7XPX - chains A and I of the 11 polymer chains in the assembly; structure by electron microscopy, 3.20 A resolution.

[Chain A]
Name: Histone H3
Organism: Xenopus laevis
UniProt: A0A310TTQ1 (A0A310TTQ1_XENLA); residues 1-135 here correspond to UniProt positions 2-136 (UniProt number = residue number + 1)
Amino-acid sequence (135 residues; numbered 1 to 135; the number before each row is that of its first residue):
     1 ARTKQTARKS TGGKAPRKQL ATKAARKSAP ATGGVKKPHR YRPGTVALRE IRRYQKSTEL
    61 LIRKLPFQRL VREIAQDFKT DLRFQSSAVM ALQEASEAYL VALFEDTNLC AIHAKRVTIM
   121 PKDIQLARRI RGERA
Unresolved in the structure: 1-35, 135

[Chain I]
Molecule: 145-nt DNA strand
Organism: Homo sapiens
Sequence (145 nucleotides; row label = number of the first residue in the row; numbers below 1 keep their minus sign (DA-72 is residue -72)):
   -72 ATCACAATCC CGGTGCCGAG GCCGCTCAAT TGGTCGTAGA CAGCTCTAGC ACCGCTTAAA
   -12 CGCACGTACG GAATCCGTAC GTGCGTTTAA GCGGTGCTAG AGCTGTCTAC GACCAATTGA
    48 GCGGCCTCGG CACCGGGATT GTGAT

[Interface between chain A and chain I]
Residue-residue contacts (25):
  Lys36(A) - DC-68(I)  salt bridge to the phosphate
  Arg40(A) - DG10(I)  sugar contact
  Tyr41(A) - DA-66(I)  sugar contact
  Tyr41(A) - DT9(I)  sugar contact
  Tyr41(A) - DG10(I)  phosphate contact
  Pro43(A) - DT9(I)  sugar contact
  Gly44(A) - DG8(I)  phosphate contact
  Gly44(A) - DT9(I)  hydrogen bond to the phosphate
  Thr45(A) - DT9(I)  phosphate contact
  Val46(A) - DT9(I)  hydrogen bond to the phosphate
  Val46(A) - DG10(I)  phosphate contact
  Ala47(A) - DT9(I)  hydrogen bond to the phosphate
  Arg49(A) - DA-66(I)  hydrogen bond to the phosphate
  Arg49(A) - DT-65(I)  salt bridge to the phosphate
  Lys56(A) - DC-64(I)  salt bridge to the phosphate
  Arg63(A) - DA17(I)  phosphate contact
  Arg63(A) - DG18(I)  salt bridge to the phosphate
  Lys64(A) - DG18(I)  hydrogen bond to the phosphate
  Leu65(A) - DA17(I)  phosphate contact
  Leu65(A) - DG18(I)  hydrogen bond to the phosphate
  Pro66(A) - DA17(I)  phosphate contact
  Arg69(A) - DA17(I)  salt bridge to the phosphate
  Arg83(A) - DA26(I)  sugar contact
  Arg83(A) - DG27(I)  sugar contact
  Lys115(A) - DA-1(I)  salt bridge to the phosphate
Interface residues without a listed pair, chain A (19 interface residues in all): His39, Arg42
Interface residues without a listed pair, chain I (14 interface residues in all): DA-67, DG-2

[Summary]
The interface between chain A and chain I involves 19 residues on one side and 14 on the other; the contacts
include 6 hydrogen bonds and 6 salt bridges. Polar contacts include Gly44(A)-DT9(I), Val46(A)-DT9(I) and
Ala47(A)-DT9(I).
Here chain A is Histone H3 (Xenopus laevis) and chain I is a 145-nt DNA strand (Homo sapiens). Entry 7XPX
(Cryo-EM structure of the histone methyltransferase SET8 bound to H4K20Ecx-nucleosome) was determined by
electron microscopy.
